Entry 8WL2 (electron microscopy, 3.40 A resolution); this record covers chains At and Au of the 213 polymer chains in the assembly.

Chain At:
Name: Flagellar biosynthetic protein FliR
Source organism: Salmonella enterica subsp. enterica serovar Typhimurium str. LT2
Reference sequence: P54702 (FLIR_SALTY); residues 1-264 here = UniProt positions 1-264
Sequence (264 residues; row label = number of the first residue in the row):
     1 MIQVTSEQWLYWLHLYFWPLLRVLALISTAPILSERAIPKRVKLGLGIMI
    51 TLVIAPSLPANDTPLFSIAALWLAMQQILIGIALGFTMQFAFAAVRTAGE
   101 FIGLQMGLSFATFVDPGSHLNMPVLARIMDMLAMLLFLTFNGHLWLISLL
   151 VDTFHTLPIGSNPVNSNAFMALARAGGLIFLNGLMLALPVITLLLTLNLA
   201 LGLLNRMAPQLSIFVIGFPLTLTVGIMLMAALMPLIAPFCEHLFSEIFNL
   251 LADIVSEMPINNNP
Unresolved in the structure: 1-3, 257-264

Chain Au:
Name: Flagellar biosynthetic protein FliP
Source organism: Salmonella enterica subsp. enterica serovar Typhimurium str. LT2
Reference sequence: P54700 (FLIP_SALTY); residue numbers follow UniProt; this construct covers 1-245
Sequence (245 residues; row label = number of the first residue in the row):
     1 MRRLLFLSLAGLWLFSPAAAAQLPGLISQPLAGGGQSWSLSVQTLVFITS
    51 LTFLPAILLMMTSFTRIIIVFGLLRNALGTPSAPPNQVLLGLALFLTFFI
   101 MSPVIDKIYVDAYQPFSEQKISMQEALDKGAQPLRAFMLRQTREADLALF
   151 ARLANSGPLQGPEAVPMRILLPAYVTSELKTAFQIGFTIFIPFLIIDLVI
   201 ASVLMALGMMMVPPATIALPFKLMLFVLVDGWQLLMGSLAQSFYS
Unresolved in the structure: 1-36, 244-245

How chain At and chain Au interact:
Contacting residue pairs - 61 pairs, chain At then chain Au:
  Phe-66(At) / Thr-44(Au)
  Ile-68(At) / Tyr-113(Au)  hydrophobic
  Leu-71(At) / Phe-47(Au)  hydrophobic
  Met-75(At) / Tyr-113(Au)
  Leu-79(At) / Phe-98(Au)  hydrophobic
  Ala-83(At) / Phe-95(Au)  hydrophobic
  Phe-86(At) / Gln-87(Au)
  Phe-86(At) / Val-88(Au)  hydrophobic
  Phe-86(At) / Gly-91(Au)
  Phe-90(At) / Val-88(Au)  hydrophobic
  Phe-90(At) / Leu-92(Au)  hydrophobic
  Ala-93(At) / Pro-85(Au)
  Ala-93(At) / Val-88(Au)  hydrophobic
  Thr-97(At) / Ala-83(Au)  hydrogen bond (side chain-backbone)
  Thr-97(At) / Pro-84(Au)
  Glu-100(At) / Thr-80(Au)
  Glu-100(At) / Ser-82(Au)
  Phe-101(At) / Thr-80(Au)
  Phe-101(At) / Ala-83(Au)  hydrophobic
  Phe-101(At) / Leu-219(Au)  hydrophobic
  Phe-101(At) / Leu-223(Au)  hydrophobic
  Leu-104(At) / Gly-79(Au)
  Leu-104(At) / Thr-80(Au)
  Gln-105(At) / Thr-216(Au)  hydrogen bond (side chain-backbone)
  Gln-105(At) / Pro-220(Au)
  Phe-110(At) / Pro-213(Au)  hydrophobic
  Phe-110(At) / Thr-216(Au)
  Thr-112(At) / Gly-79(Au)
  Phe-113(At) / Ala-215(Au)  hydrophobic
  Pro-116(At) / Asn-76(Au)
  Pro-123(At) / Ser-82(Au)
  Ser-166(At) / Phe-99(Au)
  Asn-167(At) / Phe-99(Au)
  Met-170(At) / Leu-96(Au)  hydrophobic
  Met-170(At) / Phe-99(Au)  hydrophobic
  Leu-172(At) / Leu-92(Au)
  Leu-172(At) / Phe-95(Au)  hydrophobic
  Ala-173(At) / Leu-92(Au)
  Ala-173(At) / Trp-232(Au)  hydrogen bond (backbone-side chain)
  Ala-173(At) / Met-236(Au)
  Gly-176(At) / Leu-92(Au)
  Gly-176(At) / Trp-232(Au)
  Gly-177(At) / Trp-232(Au)
  Ile-179(At) / Val-88(Au)  hydrophobic
  Phe-180(At) / Phe-226(Au)  hydrophobic
  Phe-180(At) / Trp-232(Au)  hydrophobic
  Leu-184(At) / Val-227(Au)  hydrophobic
  Ile-191(At) / Pro-220(Au)  hydrophobic
  Leu-195(At) / Ile-217(Au)  hydrophobic
  Leu-195(At) / Phe-221(Au)  hydrophobic
  Asn-198(At) / Thr-216(Au)  hydrogen bond
  Asn-198(At) / Ile-217(Au)
  Gly-202(At) / Met-209(Au)
  Asn-205(At) / Met-209(Au)
  Asn-205(At) / Met-210(Au)
  Asn-205(At) / Met-211(Au)
  Asn-205(At) / Val-212(Au)
  Arg-206(At) / Leu-207(Au)
  Ser-212(At) / Met-211(Au)
  Ile-213(At) / Met-211(Au)
  Ile-213(At) / Val-212(Au)  hydrophobic
Also at the interface, not in a pair above, chain At (46 interface residues in all): Ile-82, Gln-89, Arg-96, Gly-117, Phe-169, Arg-174, Leu-181, Leu-199, Gln-210
Also at the interface, not in a pair above, chain Au (43 interface residues in all): Leu-40, Pro-81, Leu-94, Phe-116, Gly-208, Met-224, Gln-233, Ala-240

In short:
46 residues of chain At and 43 residues of chain Au are in contact; the contacts include 4 hydrogen bonds.
Among the polar pairs are Thr-97(At)/Ala-83(Au), Gln-105(At)/Thr-216(Au) and Ala-173(At)/Trp-232(Au).
Chain At is Flagellar biosynthetic protein FliR and chain Au is Flagellar biosynthetic protein FliP, both from
Salmonella enterica subsp. enterica serovar Typhimurium str. LT2; the structure, Cryo-EM structure of the
membrane-anchored part of the flagellar motor-hook complex in the CW state, was determined by electron
microscopy together with 8WHT, 8WIW, 8WK3, 8WK4, 8WKI, 8WKK and 11 further entries from the same study.
